PDB entry 6B45 | electron microscopy, 3.50 A resolution | chains E and M of the 10 polymer chains in the assembly

Chain E:
Protein: CRISPR-associated protein Csy3
Organism: Pseudomonas aeruginosa (strain UCBPP-PA14)
UniProtKB: Q02MM1 (CSY3_PSEAB); residue numbers follow UniProt; this construct covers 1-342
Chain sequence (344 residues; numbered -1 to 342; the number before each row is that of its first residue; numbers below 1 keep their minus sign (Met-1 is residue -1)):
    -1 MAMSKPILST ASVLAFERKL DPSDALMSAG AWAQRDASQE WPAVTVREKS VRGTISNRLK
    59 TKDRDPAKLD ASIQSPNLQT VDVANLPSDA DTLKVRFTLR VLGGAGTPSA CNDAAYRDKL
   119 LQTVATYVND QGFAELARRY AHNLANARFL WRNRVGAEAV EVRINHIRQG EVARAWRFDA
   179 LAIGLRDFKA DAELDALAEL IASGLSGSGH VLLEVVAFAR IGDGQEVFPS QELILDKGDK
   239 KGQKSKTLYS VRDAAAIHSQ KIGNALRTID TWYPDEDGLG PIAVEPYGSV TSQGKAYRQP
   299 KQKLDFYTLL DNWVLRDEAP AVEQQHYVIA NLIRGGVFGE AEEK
Unresolved in the structure: -1 to 4, 339-342
Sequence notes: initiating methionine (-1); expression tag (0)

Chain M:
Molecule: Pseudomonas aeruginosa strain SMC4485 CRISPR repeat sequence
Organism: Pseudomonas aeruginosa
Sequence (60 nucleotides; each row starts with the number of its first residue):
     1 CUAAGAAAUU CACGGCGGGC UUGAUGUCCG CGUCUACCUG GUUCACUGCC GUGUAGGCAG

How chain E and chain M interact:
Pairs across the interface (42; chain E residue first):
  Phe14(E) with G23(M), hydrogen bond to the sugar
  Glu15(E) with G23(M), phosphate contact; A24(M), phosphate contact
  Arg16(E) with A24(M), salt bridge to the phosphate; U25(M), phosphate contact
  Val49(E) with C31(M), sugar contact; U33(M), phosphate contact
  Arg50(E) with C31(M), hydrogen bond to the sugar; G32(M), hydrogen bond to the sugar; U33(M), hydrogen bond to the sugar
  Gly51(E) with C31(M), sugar contact
  Ser54(E) with G30(M), hydrogen bond to the base
  Gln77(E) with C31(M), base contact
  Ser107(E) with G23(M), sugar contact
  Trp149(E) with G26(M), base contact
  Arg150(E) with C29(M), salt bridge to the phosphate; G30(M), salt bridge to the phosphate
  Ser228(E) with U27(M), phosphate contact; C28(M), hydrogen bond to the phosphate
  Gln229(E) with U27(M), hydrogen bond to the sugar; C28(M), hydrogen bond to the phosphate; C29(M), phosphate contact
  Glu230(E) with U27(M), base contact
  Leu231(E) with U27(M), base contact
  His256(E) with U27(M), salt bridge to the phosphate
  Gln258(E) with U25(M), sugar contact; G26(M), sugar contact; U27(M), hydrogen bond to the phosphate
  Lys259(E) with G26(M), sugar contact; U27(M), phosphate contact; C28(M), salt bridge to the phosphate
  Asn262(E) with G26(M), hydrogen bond to the phosphate
  Arg265(E) with G26(M), salt bridge to the phosphate
  Val288(E) with G26(M), base contact
  Thr289(E) with G26(M), base contact
  Ser290(E) with G26(M), hydrogen bond to the base
  Arg332(E) with A24(M), sugar contact; U25(M), sugar contact
  Gly334(E) with G23(M), sugar contact; A24(M), sugar contact
  Val335(E) with G23(M), base contact; A24(M), base contact
Other interface residues (no listed pair), chain E (31 interface residues in all): Ala13, Ser48, Thr52, Val79, Ile232

Overview:
Chain E and chain M form an interface of 31 and 11 residues respectively; the contacts include 11 hydrogen
bonds and 6 salt bridges. Polar pairs include Ser54(E)-G30(M), Ser290(E)-G26(M) and Phe14(E)-G23(M).
Chain E is CRISPR-associated protein Csy3 (Pseudomonas aeruginosa (strain UCBPP-PA14)) and chain M is
Pseudomonas aeruginosa strain SMC4485 CRISPR repeat sequence (Pseudomonas aeruginosa); the structure, Cryo-EM
structure of Type I-F CRISPR crRNA-guided Csy surveillance complex, was determined by electron microscopy
together with 6B44, 6B46, 6B47 and 6B48 from the same study.
